9D6F - chains L and H of the 5 polymer chains in the assembly; structure by electron microscopy, 4.24 A resolution (low resolution: residue-level contacts below are approximate; hydrogen-bond / salt-bridge calls are withheld).

[Chain L]
Molecule: 440-2 Fab light chain
Source organism: Mus musculus
Notes: antibody fragment or engineered binder
Sequence (221 residues; row label = number of the first residue in the row; numbers below 1 keep their minus sign (Ser-1 is residue -1)):
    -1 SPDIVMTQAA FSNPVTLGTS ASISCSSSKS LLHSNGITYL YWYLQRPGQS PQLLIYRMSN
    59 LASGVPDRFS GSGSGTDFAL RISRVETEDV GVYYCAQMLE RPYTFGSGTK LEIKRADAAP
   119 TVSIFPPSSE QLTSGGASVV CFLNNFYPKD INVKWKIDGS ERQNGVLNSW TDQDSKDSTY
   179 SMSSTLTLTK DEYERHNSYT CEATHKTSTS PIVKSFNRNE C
Disordered / not traced: -1 to 1, 7-8, 112-219
Cystine bridges: Cys23-Cys93

[Chain H]
Molecule: 440-2 Fab heavy chain
Source organism: Mus musculus
Notes: antibody fragment or engineered binder
Sequence (230 residues; each row starts with the number of its first residue; numbers below 1 keep their minus sign (Ser-1 is residue -1)):
    -1 SPQVQLTQSG AELVKPGASV KISCKASGYT FTDYYINWVK QRPGQGLEWI GKIGPGNNST
    59 YYKENFEGKA TLTADKSFST AYMQLSSLTS EDSAVYFCAR WGYLWSTGGG FDYWGHGTTL
   119 TVSSAKTTAP SVYPLAPVCG DTTGSSVTLG CLVKGYFPEP VTLTWNSGSL SSGVHTFPAV
   179 LQSDLYTLSS SVTVTSSTWP SQSITCNVAH PASSTKVDKK IGGGHHHHHH
Disordered / not traced: -1 to 0, 87, 122-228
Cystine bridges: Cys22-Cys96

[Chain L / chain H interface]
Pairs across the interface - 20 pairs, chain L then chain H:
  Tyr39(L) with Gly107(H); Gly108(H)
  Tyr41(L) with Phe109(H)
  Ser48(L) with Trp112(H); Gly113(H); His114(H)
  Pro49(L) with Trp112(H)
  Leu51(L) with Gly108(H); Phe109(H); Asp110(H)
  Tyr54(L) with Gly106(H)
  Arg55(L) with Gly106(H)
  Tyr92(L) with Leu45(H)
  Arg99(L) with Tyr59(H)
  Tyr101(L) with Trp47(H)
  Phe103(L) with Val37(H); Leu45(H); Glu46(H); Trp47(H); Phe109(H)
Other interface residues (no listed pair), chain L (12 interface residues in all): Gly104
Other interface residues (no listed pair), chain H (18 interface residues in all): Gly44, Phe95, Trp99, Tyr101, Thr105

[In short]
The interface between chain L and chain H involves 12 residues on one side and 18 on the other.
Here chain L is 440-2 Fab light chain and chain H is 440-2 Fab heavy chain, both from Mus musculus. Entry 9D6F
(Cryo-EM structure of E. coli FimH lectin domain bound to Fabs 440-2 and 454-3) was determined by electron
microscopy (same publication as 8V3J and 8V93).
